PDB entry 7N6E | X-ray diffraction, 3.20 A resolution | chains C and I of the 5 polymer chains in the assembly

Chain C:
Molecule: Spike protein S1
Notes: fragment: epitope YLQPRTFLL
UniProt: P0DTC2 (SPIKE_SARS2); residues 1-9 here correspond to UniProt positions 269-277 (UniProt number = residue number + 268)
Sequence (9 residues; row label = number of the first residue in the row):
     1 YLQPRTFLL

Chain I:
Molecule: TRAV12-1 TCR-alpha
Organism: Homo sapiens
Sequence (202 residues; numbered 1 to 222; 20 numbers in that range are skipped by the numbering (no residue carries them; nothing is unmodelled there); the number before each row is that of its first residue):
     1 RKEVEQDPGP FNVPEGATVA FNCTYSNSA
    36 SQSFFWYRQD CRKEPKLLMS VYS
    63 SGN
    67 ED
    74 GRFTAQLNRA SQYISLLIRD SKLSDSATYL CVVNRN
   114 NDMRFGAGTR LTVKPNIQNP DPAVYQLRDS KSSDKSVCLF TDFDSQTNVS QSKDSDVYIT
   174 DKCVLDMRSM DFKSNSAVAW SNKSDFACAN AFNNSIIPED TFFPSPESS
Unresolved in the structure: 220-222
Disulfides: Cys23-Cys104
From the paper describing this entry:
  - specificity-determining residues: Gln37, Ser38 (by similarity / conservation)

How chain C and chain I interact:
Pairs across the interface (14; chain C residue first):
  Tyr1(C) - Ala29(I)  hydrophobic
  Gln3(C) - Gln37(I)
  Pro4(C) - Ala29(I)
  Pro4(C) - Gln37(I)
  Pro4(C) - Arg108(I)
  Pro4(C) - Asn109(I)
  Pro4(C) - Asn114(I)
  Arg5(C) - Gln37(I)
  Arg5(C) - Ser38(I)  hydrogen bond
  Arg5(C) - Asn107(I)
  Arg5(C) - Asn109(I)
  Arg5(C) - Asn114(I)
  Thr6(C) - Asn114(I)  hydrogen bond (backbone-side chain)
  Phe7(C) - Gln37(I)

Summary:
The interface between chain C and chain I involves 6 residues on one side and 7 on the other, with 2 hydrogen
bonds. Polar contacts include Arg5(C)-Ser38(I) and Thr6(C)-Asn114(I). The paper reports specificity
determinants Gln37(I) and Ser38(I).
Chain C is Spike protein S1 and chain I is TRAV12-1 TCR-alpha (Homo sapiens); the structure, TCR peptide
HLA-A2 complex, was determined by X-ray diffraction, deposited together with 7N6D.
